8J54 - chains A and D of the 4 polymer chains in the assembly; structure by X-ray diffraction, 2.72 A resolution.

[Chain A]
Molecule: 18-nt DNA strand
Organism: Homo sapiens
Sequence (18 nucleotides; each row starts with the number of its first residue):
   620 CATGACCTAC TGACCTAG

[Chain D]
Molecule: Retinoic acid receptor RXR
Organism: Mus musculus
UniProtKB: Q6LC96 (Q6LC96_MOUSE); residues 134-216 here correspond to UniProt positions 107-189 (UniProt number = residue number - 27)
Amino-acid sequence (83 residues; each row starts with the number of its first residue):
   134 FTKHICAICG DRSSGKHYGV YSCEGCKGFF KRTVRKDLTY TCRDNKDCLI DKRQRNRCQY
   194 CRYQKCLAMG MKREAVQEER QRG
Unresolved in the structure: 134-135, 213-216
Ion coordination: Zn2+ site 1: Cys139, Cys142, Cys156, Cys159; Zn2+ site 2: Cys175, Cys181, Cys191

[How chain A and chain D interact]
Residue-residue contacts - 11 pairs, chain A then chain D:
  DT630(A) - Phe162(D)  phosphate contact
  DT630(A) - Arg165(D)  salt bridge to the phosphate
  DT630(A) - Asn189(D)  phosphate contact
  DT630(A) - Gln192(D)  phosphate contact
  DG631(A) - Gly158(D)  phosphate contact
  DG631(A) - Arg165(D)  hydrogen bond to the base
  DG631(A) - Arg188(D)  salt bridge to the phosphate
  DG631(A) - Asn189(D)  phosphate contact
  DG631(A) - Arg195(D)  salt bridge to the phosphate
  DA632(A) - Glu157(D)  base contact
  DC633(A) - Glu157(D)  hydrogen bond to the base
Interface residues without a listed pair, chain A (5 interface residues in all): DC629
Interface residues without a listed pair, chain D (9 interface residues in all): Lys160

[Summary]
5 residues of chain A face 9 of chain D across their interface, with 2 hydrogen bonds and 3 salt bridges.
Among the polar pairs are DG631(A)-Arg165(D), DC633(A)-Glu157(D) and DT630(A)-Arg165(D). Cys139(D), Cys142(D),
Cys156(D) and Cys159(D) coordinate Zn2+ site 1.
Here chain A is an 18-nt DNA strand (Homo sapiens) and chain D is Retinoic acid receptor RXR (Mus musculus).
Entry 8J54 (Crystal structure of RXR/DR2 complex) was determined by X-ray diffraction (same publication as
7XVN).
